PDB entry 6QZC | X-ray diffraction, 1.64 A resolution | chains BBB and CCC of the 3 polymer chains in the assembly

== Chain BBB ==
Molecule: HLA class II histocompatibility antigen, DRB1-1 beta chain
Source organism: Homo sapiens
UniProtKB: P04229 (2B11_HUMAN); residues 1-190 here correspond to UniProt positions 30-219 (UniProt number = residue number + 29)
Sequence (191 residues; row label = number of the first residue in the row; numbering starts at 0):
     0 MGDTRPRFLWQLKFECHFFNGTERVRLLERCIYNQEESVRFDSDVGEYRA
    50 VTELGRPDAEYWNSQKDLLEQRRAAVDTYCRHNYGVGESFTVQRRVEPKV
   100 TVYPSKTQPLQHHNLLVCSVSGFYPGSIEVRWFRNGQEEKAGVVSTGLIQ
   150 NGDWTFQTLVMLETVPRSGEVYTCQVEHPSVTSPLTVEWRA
Construct notes: initiating methionine (0)
Modified / non-standard residues: Cys30 (S-hydroxycysteine; CSO)
Disulfide bonds: Cys15-Cys79, Cys117-Cys173

== Chain CCC ==
Molecule: M1-208-222-QAR-Peptide
Sequence (16 residues; numbered 3 to 18; the number before each row is that of its first residue):
     3 QARQMVQAMRTIGTHP

== Interface between chain BBB and chain CCC ==
Pairs across the interface (28; chain BBB residue first):
  Trp9(BBB) with Thr16(CCC)
  Leu11(BBB) with Thr13(CCC)
  Phe13(BBB) with Met11(CCC), hydrophobic; Thr13(CCC)
  Tyr47(BBB) with Ile14(CCC)
  Pro56(BBB) with His17(CCC), hydrogen bond (backbone-side chain)
  Asp57(BBB) with Thr16(CCC); His17(CCC), hydrogen bond (side chain-backbone)
  Tyr60(BBB) with Gly15(CCC); Thr16(CCC); His17(CCC)
  Trp61(BBB) with Ile14(CCC); Gly15(CCC), hydrogen bond (side chain-backbone); Thr16(CCC)
  Leu67(BBB) with Ile14(CCC), hydrophobic
  Arg71(BBB) with Met11(CCC); Arg12(CCC), hydrogen bond (side chain-backbone); Ile14(CCC)
  Ala74(BBB) with Met11(CCC), hydrophobic
  Tyr78(BBB) with Gln9(CCC); Ala10(CCC); Met11(CCC), hydrophobic
  His81(BBB) with Met7(CCC), hydrogen bond (side chain-backbone); Gln9(CCC)
  Asn82(BBB) with Val8(CCC); Gln9(CCC), hydrogen bond (side chain-backbone)
  Val85(BBB) with Gln6(CCC); Met7(CCC)
Also at the interface, not in a pair above, chain BBB (19 interface residues in all): Leu26, Glu28, Gln70, Thr77
Also at the interface, not in a pair above, chain CCC (13 interface residues in all): Pro18

== Overview ==
Chain BBB and chain CCC form an interface of 19 and 13 residues respectively, with 6 hydrogen bonds. Polar
contacts include Pro56(BBB)-His17(CCC), Asp57(BBB)-His17(CCC) and Trp61(BBB)-Gly15(CCC).
Chain BBB is HLA class II histocompatibility antigen, DRB1-1 beta chain (Homo sapiens) and chain CCC is
M1-208-222-QAR-Peptide; the structure, HLA-DR1 with the QAR Peptide, was determined by X-ray diffraction
together with 6QZA and 6QZD from the same study.
